2HZK - chains A and B; structure by X-ray diffraction, 1.70 A resolution.

Chain A (and B):
Molecule: TRAP-T family sorbitol/mannitol transporter, periplasmic binding protein, SmoM
Organism: Rhodobacter sphaeroides 2.4.1
Notes: fragment: SkaP; chain B of this document is another copy of the same molecule, construct and numbering; everything in this record applies to it too
UniProtKB: Q3J1R2 (Q3J1R2_RHOS4); numbering as in UniProt (aligned over 1-365)
Chain sequence (365 residues; each row starts with the number of its first residue):
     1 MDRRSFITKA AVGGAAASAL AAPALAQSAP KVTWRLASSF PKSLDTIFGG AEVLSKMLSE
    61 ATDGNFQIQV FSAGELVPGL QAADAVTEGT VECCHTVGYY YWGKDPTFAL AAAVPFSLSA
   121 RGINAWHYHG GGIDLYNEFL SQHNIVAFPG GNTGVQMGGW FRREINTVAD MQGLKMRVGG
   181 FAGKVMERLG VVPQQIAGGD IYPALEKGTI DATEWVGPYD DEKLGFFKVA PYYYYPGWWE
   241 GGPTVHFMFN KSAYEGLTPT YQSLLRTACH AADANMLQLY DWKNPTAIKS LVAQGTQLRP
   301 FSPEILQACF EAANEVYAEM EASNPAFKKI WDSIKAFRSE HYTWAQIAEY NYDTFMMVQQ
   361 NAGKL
Not modelled in the structure: 1-31 (chain B: 1-29)
Modified positions: Mse57, Mse157, Mse171, Mse176, Mse186, Mse248, Mse276, Mse320, Mse356, Mse357 (selenomethionine; parent Met)
Differences from the reference sequence: modified residue (57, 157, 171, 176, 186, 248, 276, 320, 356-357)
UniProt features mapped onto this chain:
  - binding site (substrate): Y99, Y100, Q156, R177
  - binding site (Na(+)): Q156, E214, W215, E240
What the authors report for this chain:
  - self-association interface (contacts with another copy of this molecule): A326 to L365

Interface between chain A and chain B:
Residue-residue contacts (150):
  Mse57(A) - T267(B)
  E60(A) - T260(B)  hydrogen bond (backbone-side chain)
  E60(A) - S263(B)  hydrogen bond
  A61(A) - T260(B)
  A61(A) - L264(B)  hydrophobic
  D63(A) - T260(B)
  F116(A) - Y352(B)
  F116(A) - F355(B)  hydrophobic
  F116(A) - Mse356(B)
  S117(A) - Y352(B)  hydrogen bond (backbone-side chain)
  S119(A) - D353(B)  hydrogen bond
  A120(A) - R121(B)
  R121(A) - A120(B)
  R121(A) - L277(B)
  R121(A) - D281(B)  salt bridge
  N124(A) - Q278(B)
  A125(A) - Q278(B)
  A125(A) - D281(B)
  A125(A) - W282(B)
  Y128(A) - Q278(B)
  H129(A) - N275(B)  hydrogen bond
  H129(A) - Q278(B)
  H129(A) - L279(B)
  H129(A) - W282(B)  hydrogen bond (backbone-side chain)
  G130(A) - W282(B)
  G154(A) - E349(B)
  V155(A) - A348(B)
  V155(A) - E349(B)  hydrogen bond (backbone-side chain)
  V155(A) - Y352(B)  hydrophobic
  Mse157(A) - W344(B)
  Mse157(A) - A348(B)
  P218(A) - W344(B)  hydrophobic
  Y235(A) - I347(B)
  Y235(A) - N351(B)
  P236(A) - A348(B)
  P236(A) - Y352(B)
  W238(A) - Y352(B)
  G241(A) - Y352(B)
  T260(A) - E60(B)
  T260(A) - A61(B)
  T260(A) - T62(B)
  T260(A) - D63(B)
  S263(A) - E60(B)  hydrogen bond
  L264(A) - A61(B)  hydrophobic
  L264(A) - L264(B)  hydrophobic
  T267(A) - Mse57(B)
  T267(A) - A271(B)
  H270(A) - A271(B)
  H270(A) - N275(B)
  H270(A) - Q278(B)  hydrogen bond
  A271(A) - T267(B)
  A271(A) - H270(B)
  A271(A) - A271(B)
  A274(A) - A274(B)  hydrophobic
  N275(A) - H129(B)  hydrogen bond
  N275(A) - H270(B)
  L277(A) - R121(B)
  Q278(A) - N124(B)
  Q278(A) - A125(B)
  Q278(A) - Y128(B)
  Q278(A) - H129(B)
  Q278(A) - H270(B)  hydrogen bond
  L279(A) - H129(B)
  D281(A) - R121(B)  salt bridge
  D281(A) - A125(B)
  D281(A) - F337(B)
  W282(A) - A125(B)
  W282(A) - H129(B)  hydrogen bond (side chain-backbone)
  W282(A) - G130(B)
  W282(A) - F337(B)  hydrophobic
  N284(A) - W344(B)
  P285(A) - F337(B)  hydrophobic
  P285(A) - E340(B)
  P285(A) - W344(B)
  T286(A) - E340(B)
  I288(A) - I347(B)  hydrophobic
  K289(A) - E340(B)
  L298(A) - I347(B)  hydrophobic
  L306(A) - F355(B)  hydrophobic
  Q307(A) - F355(B)
  Q307(A) - Q359(B)  hydrogen bond
  F310(A) - F355(B)  hydrophobic
  F310(A) - Q359(B)
  F310(A) - K364(B)
  F310(A) - L365(B)  hydrophobic
  E311(A) - K364(B)  salt bridge
  F337(A) - D281(B)
  F337(A) - W282(B)  hydrophobic
  F337(A) - P285(B)  hydrophobic
  R338(A) - Mse356(B)
  R338(A) - L365(B)  hydrogen bond (side chain-backbone)
  S339(A) - Q360(B)
  E340(A) - P285(B)
  E340(A) - T286(B)  hydrogen bond
  E340(A) - K289(B)
  Y342(A) - Y352(B)
  Y342(A) - D353(B)  hydrogen bond
  Y342(A) - Mse356(B)
  Y342(A) - Mse357(B)
  T343(A) - Q360(B)  hydrogen bond
  W344(A) - Mse157(B)
  W344(A) - P218(B)  hydrophobic
  W344(A) - N284(B)
  W344(A) - P285(B)  hydrophobic
  A345(A) - Mse357(B)
  Q346(A) - Mse357(B)
  Q346(A) - N361(B)  hydrogen bond
  I347(A) - Y235(B)  hydrophobic
  I347(A) - I288(B)  hydrophobic
  I347(A) - L298(B)  hydrophobic
  A348(A) - V155(B)
  A348(A) - Mse157(B)
  A348(A) - P236(B)
  E349(A) - G154(B)
  E349(A) - V155(B)  hydrogen bond (side chain-backbone)
  Y350(A) - Y350(B)  hydrogen bond
  Y350(A) - T354(B)  hydrogen bond
  Y350(A) - Mse357(B)
  N351(A) - Y235(B)
  Y352(A) - F116(B)
  Y352(A) - S117(B)  hydrogen bond (side chain-backbone)
  Y352(A) - V155(B)  hydrophobic
  Y352(A) - P236(B)
  Y352(A) - W238(B)
  Y352(A) - G241(B)
  Y352(A) - Y342(B)
  D353(A) - S119(B)  hydrogen bond
  D353(A) - Y342(B)  hydrogen bond
  T354(A) - Y350(B)
  F355(A) - F116(B)  hydrophobic
  F355(A) - L306(B)  hydrophobic
  F355(A) - Q307(B)
  F355(A) - F310(B)  hydrophobic
  Mse356(A) - F116(B)
  Mse356(A) - S117(B)
  Mse356(A) - R338(B)
  Mse356(A) - Y342(B)
  Mse357(A) - Y342(B)
  Mse357(A) - A345(B)  hydrophobic
  Mse357(A) - Q346(B)
  Mse357(A) - Y350(B)
  Q359(A) - Q307(B)
  Q359(A) - F310(B)
  Q360(A) - S339(B)
  Q360(A) - T343(B)  hydrogen bond
  N361(A) - Q346(B)  hydrogen bond
  K364(A) - Q307(B)
  K364(A) - F310(B)
  L365(A) - F310(B)  hydrophobic
  L365(A) - R338(B)  hydrogen bond (backbone-side chain)
Other interface residues (no listed pair), chain A (77 interface residues in all): T62, L118, W126, Q156, R266, A268, H341
Other interface residues (no listed pair), chain B (75 interface residues in all): W126, Q156, R266, A268, H341

Summary:
The interface between chain A and chain B involves 77 residues on one side and 75 on the other, with 27
hydrogen bonds and 3 salt bridges. Polar contacts include R121(A)-D281(B), E311(A)-K364(B) and E60(A)-T260(B).
From UniProt: 4 substrate-binding residues and 4 Na+-binding residues on chain A. The paper reports a
self-association interface involving A326(A).
Both chains are TRAP-T family sorbitol/mannitol transporter, periplasmic binding protein, SmoM (Rhodobacter
sphaeroides 2.4.1). Entry 2HZK (Crystal structures of a sodium-alpha-keto acid binding subunit from a TRAP
transporter in its open form) was determined by X-ray diffraction together with 2HZL from the same study.
